Entry 9BQV (electron microscopy, 3.20 A resolution); this record covers chains A and F.

# Chain A (and F)
Molecule: Helicase/UvrB N-terminal domain-containing protein
From: Vibrio cholerae
Notes: chain F of this document is another copy of the same molecule, construct and numbering; everything in this record applies to it too
Reference sequence: B9TSM3 (B9TSM3_VIBCL); residues 1-1190 here correspond to UniProt positions 31-1220 (UniProt number = residue number + 30)
Amino-acid sequence (1190 residues; each row starts with the number of its first residue):
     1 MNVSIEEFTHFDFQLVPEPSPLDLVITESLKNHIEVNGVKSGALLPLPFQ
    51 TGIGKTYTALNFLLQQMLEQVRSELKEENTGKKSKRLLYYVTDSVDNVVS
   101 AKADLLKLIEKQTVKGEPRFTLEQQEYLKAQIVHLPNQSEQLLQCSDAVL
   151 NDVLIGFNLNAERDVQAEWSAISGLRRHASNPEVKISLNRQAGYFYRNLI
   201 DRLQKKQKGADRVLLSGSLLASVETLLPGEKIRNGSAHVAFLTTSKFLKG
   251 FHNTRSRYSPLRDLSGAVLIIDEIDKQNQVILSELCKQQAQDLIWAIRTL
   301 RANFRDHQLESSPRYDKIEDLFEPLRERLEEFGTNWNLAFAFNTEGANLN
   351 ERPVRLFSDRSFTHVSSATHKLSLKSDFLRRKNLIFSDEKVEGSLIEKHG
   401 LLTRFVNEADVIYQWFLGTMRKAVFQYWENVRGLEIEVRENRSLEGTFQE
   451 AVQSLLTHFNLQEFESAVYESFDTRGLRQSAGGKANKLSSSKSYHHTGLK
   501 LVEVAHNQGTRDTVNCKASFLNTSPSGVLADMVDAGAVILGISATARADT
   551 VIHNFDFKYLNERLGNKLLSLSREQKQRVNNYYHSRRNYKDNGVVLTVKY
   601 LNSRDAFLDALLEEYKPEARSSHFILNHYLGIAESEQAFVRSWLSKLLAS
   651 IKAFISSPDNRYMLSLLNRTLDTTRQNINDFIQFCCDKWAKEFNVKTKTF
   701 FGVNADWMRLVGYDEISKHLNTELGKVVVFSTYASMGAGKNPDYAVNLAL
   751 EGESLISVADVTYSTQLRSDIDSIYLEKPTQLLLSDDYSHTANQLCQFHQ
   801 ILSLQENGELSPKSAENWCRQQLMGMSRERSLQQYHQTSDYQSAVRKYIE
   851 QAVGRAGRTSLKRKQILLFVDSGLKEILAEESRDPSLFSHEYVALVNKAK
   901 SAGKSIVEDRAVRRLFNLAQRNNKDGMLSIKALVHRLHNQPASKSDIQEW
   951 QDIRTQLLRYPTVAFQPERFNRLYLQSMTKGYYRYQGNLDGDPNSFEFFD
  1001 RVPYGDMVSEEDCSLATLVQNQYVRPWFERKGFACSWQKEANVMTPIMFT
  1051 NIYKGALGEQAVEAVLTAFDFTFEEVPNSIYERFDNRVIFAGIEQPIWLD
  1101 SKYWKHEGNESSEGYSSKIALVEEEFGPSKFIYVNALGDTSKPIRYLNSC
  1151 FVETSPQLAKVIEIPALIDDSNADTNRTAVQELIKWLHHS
Disordered / not traced: 390-399, 481-486, 1103-1115 (chain F: 388-399, 479-488, 1103-1115)

# Interface between chain A and chain F
Contacting residue pairs (101; chain A residue first):
  R163(A) - D787(F)  salt bridge
  E168(A) - R190(F)
  G174(A) - E183(F)
  L175(A) - L175(F)  hydrophobic
  L175(A) - S187(F)
  H178(A) - N181(F)  hydrogen bond
  H178(A) - V184(F)
  N181(A) - H178(F)  hydrogen bond
  E183(A) - G174(F)
  E183(A) - R177(F)  salt bridge
  V184(A) - H178(F)
  S187(A) - L175(F)
  S187(A) - S187(F)
  S187(A) - Q191(F)  hydrogen bond
  Q191(A) - S187(F)  hydrogen bond
  Q191(A) - R190(F)
  K205(A) - Q508(F)
  K208(A) - G509(F)
  W295(A) - N460(F)
  W295(A) - Q462(F)
  W295(A) - E463(F)
  R298(A) - H307(F)
  R298(A) - T457(F)
  R298(A) - H458(F)  hydrogen bond (side chain-backbone)
  R298(A) - N460(F)  hydrogen bond
  T299(A) - N460(F)  hydrogen bond
  R301(A) - D306(F)  salt bridge
  R301(A) - H307(F)
  A302(A) - A302(F)
  A302(A) - N303(F)
  N303(A) - A302(F)
  R305(A) - R305(F)
  R305(A) - D306(F)  salt bridge
  D306(A) - R301(F)  salt bridge
  D306(A) - R305(F)  salt bridge
  H307(A) - R298(F)
  H307(A) - R301(F)
  H307(A) - A339(F)
  Q308(A) - A339(F)  hydrogen bond (backbone-backbone)
  Q308(A) - F340(F)
  Q308(A) - R381(F)
  L309(A) - R381(F)
  E310(A) - R380(F)
  E310(A) - R381(F)
  E310(A) - K382(F)
  E310(A) - D512(F)
  S311(A) - L379(F)
  S311(A) - R380(F)  hydrogen bond (backbone-backbone)
  S311(A) - R381(F)
  R314(A) - R511(F)
  Y315(A) - D512(F)  hydrogen bond
  A339(A) - H307(F)
  A339(A) - Q308(F)
  F340(A) - Q308(F)
  L379(A) - S311(F)
  R380(A) - E310(F)
  R380(A) - S311(F)  hydrogen bond (backbone-backbone)
  R381(A) - Q308(F)
  R381(A) - L309(F)
  R381(A) - S311(F)
  K382(A) - E310(F)
  K382(A) - H458(F)  hydrogen bond
  I436(A) - R511(F)
  R442(A) - R511(F)
  E450(A) - G509(F)
  E450(A) - R511(F)  salt bridge
  Q453(A) - Q508(F)  hydrogen bond (side chain-backbone)
  Q453(A) - T510(F)
  S454(A) - T510(F)
  S454(A) - D512(F)
  T457(A) - R298(F)
  T457(A) - N507(F)
  T457(A) - T513(F)
  H458(A) - R298(F)  hydrogen bond (backbone-side chain)
  H458(A) - K382(F)  hydrogen bond
  H458(A) - D512(F)
  H458(A) - T513(F)
  N460(A) - W295(F)
  N460(A) - R298(F)  hydrogen bond
  N460(A) - T299(F)  hydrogen bond
  Q462(A) - W295(F)
  E463(A) - W295(F)
  E463(A) - E463(F)
  N507(A) - T457(F)
  Q508(A) - K205(F)
  Q508(A) - Q453(F)  hydrogen bond (backbone-side chain)
  G509(A) - E450(F)
  T510(A) - Q453(F)
  T510(A) - S454(F)
  R511(A) - R314(F)
  R511(A) - I436(F)
  R511(A) - V438(F)
  R511(A) - R439(F)
  R511(A) - E450(F)
  D512(A) - E310(F)
  D512(A) - Y315(F)  hydrogen bond
  D512(A) - S454(F)
  D512(A) - H458(F)
  T513(A) - T457(F)
  T513(A) - H458(F)
  D787(A) - R163(F)
Other interface residues (no listed pair), chain A (59 interface residues in all): S170, A171, I186, R190, E319, L338, A341, N350
Other interface residues (no listed pair), chain F (60 interface residues in all): A167, E168, A171, I186, A210, E319, L338, A341

# Summary
59 residues of chain A face 60 of chain F across their interface; the contacts include 19 hydrogen bonds and 7
salt bridges. Polar pairs include R163(A)-D787(F), E183(A)-R177(F) and R301(A)-D306(F).
Both chains are Helicase/UvrB N-terminal domain-containing protein (Vibrio cholerae). Entry 9BQV (DdmD dimer
apoprotein) was determined by electron microscopy (same publication as 8U0U, 8U0W, 8U3K and 8U0J).
